PDB entry 6LAR | electron microscopy, 3.70 A resolution | chains C and G of the 10 polymer chains in the assembly

Chain C:
Name: ESX-3 secretion system protein EccD3
Source organism: Mycolicibacterium smegmatis MC2 155
UniProtKB: A0QQ46 (ECCD3_MYCS2); residue numbers follow UniProt; this construct covers 1-475
Sequence (475 residues; numbered 1 to 475; the number before each row is that of its first residue):
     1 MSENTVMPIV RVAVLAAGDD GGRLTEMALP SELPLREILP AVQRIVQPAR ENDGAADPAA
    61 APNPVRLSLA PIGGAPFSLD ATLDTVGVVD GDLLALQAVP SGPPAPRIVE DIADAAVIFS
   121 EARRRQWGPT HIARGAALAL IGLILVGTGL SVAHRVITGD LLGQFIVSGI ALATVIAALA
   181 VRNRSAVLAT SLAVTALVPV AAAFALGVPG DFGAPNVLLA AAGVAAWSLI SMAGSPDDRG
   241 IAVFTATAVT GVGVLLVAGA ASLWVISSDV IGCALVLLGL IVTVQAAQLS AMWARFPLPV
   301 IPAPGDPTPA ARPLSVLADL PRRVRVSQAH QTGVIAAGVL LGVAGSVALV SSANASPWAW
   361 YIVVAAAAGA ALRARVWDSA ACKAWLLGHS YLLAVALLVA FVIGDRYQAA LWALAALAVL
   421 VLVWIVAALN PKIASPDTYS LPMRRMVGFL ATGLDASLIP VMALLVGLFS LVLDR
Unresolved in the structure: 1-7, 17-20, 48-64, 212-213, 473-475

Chain G:
Name: ESX-3 secretion system protein EccE3
Source organism: Mycolicibacterium smegmatis MC2 155
UniProtKB: A0QQ48 (ECCE3_MYCS2); numbering as in UniProt (aligned over 1-309)
Sequence (309 residues; numbered 1 to 309; the number before each row is that of its first residue):
     1 MTARIALASL FVVAAVLAQP WQTTTQRWVL GVSIAAVIVL LAWWKGMFLT TRIGRALAMV
    61 RRNRAEDTVE TDAHRATVVL RVDPAAPAQL PVVVGYLDRY GITCDKVRIT HRDAGGTRRS
   121 WISLTVDAVD NLAALQARSA RIPLQDTTEV VGRRLADHLR EQGWTVTVVE GVDTPLPVSG
   181 KETWRGVADD AGVVAAYRVK VDDRLDEVLA EIGHLPAEET WTALEFTGSP AEPLLTVCAA
   241 VRTSDRPAAK APLAGLTPAR GRHRPALAAL NPLSTERLDG TAVPLPAVVR TSVKGSVEHE
   301 AAQEAGHPA
Unresolved in the structure: 42-46, 65-71, 179-193, 202-204, 213-215, 243-251, 262-263, 286-309

Interface between chain C and chain G:
Contacting residue pairs (12; chain C residue first):
  Pro100(C) with Glu161(G)
  Ser101(C) with Glu161(G), hydrogen bond (backbone-backbone); Gln162(G); Gly163(G)
  Pro103(C) with Arg160(G); Glu161(G)
  Glu110(C) with Arg138(G), salt bridge; Thr147(G)
  Ala113(C) with Ala137(G), hydrogen bond (backbone-backbone)
  Asp114(C) with Ala137(G)
  Val117(C) with Ala133(G)
  Glu121(C) with Ala133(G)
Also at the interface, not in a pair above, chain C (13 interface residues in all): Gly102, Ile108, Asp111, Ile112, Ile118
Also at the interface, not in a pair above, chain G (10 interface residues in all): Val150, Arg154

Overview:
Chain C and chain G form an interface of 13 and 10 residues respectively, with 2 hydrogen bonds and 1 salt
bridge. Polar contacts include Glu110(C)-Arg138(G), Ser101(C)-Glu161(G) and Ala113(C)-Ala137(G).
Here chain C is ESX-3 secretion system protein EccD3 and chain G is ESX-3 secretion system protein EccE3, both
from Mycolicibacterium smegmatis MC2 155. Entry 6LAR (Structure of ESX-3 complex) was determined by electron
microscopy.
